PDB entry 2W60 | X-ray diffraction, 1.50 A resolution | chains A and B

# Chain A
Name: Anti-citrullinated collagen type II fab ACC4
Organism: Mus musculus
Notes: antibody fragment or engineered binder
Chain sequence (218 residues; numbered 1 to 218; the number before each row is that of its first residue):
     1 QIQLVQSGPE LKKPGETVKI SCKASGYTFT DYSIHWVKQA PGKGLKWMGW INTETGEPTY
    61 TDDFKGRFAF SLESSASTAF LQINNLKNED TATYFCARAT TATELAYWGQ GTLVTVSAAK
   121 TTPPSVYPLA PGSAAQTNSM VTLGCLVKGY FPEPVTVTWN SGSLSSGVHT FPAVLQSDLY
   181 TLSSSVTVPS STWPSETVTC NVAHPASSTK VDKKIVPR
Disulfide bonds: Cys-22/Cys-96, Cys-145/Cys-200

# Chain B
Name: Anti-citrullinated collagen type II fab ACC4
Organism: Mus musculus
Notes: antibody fragment or engineered binder
Chain sequence (217 residues; each row starts with the number of its first residue):
     1 DVVMTQTPLT LSVTIGQPAS ISCKSSQSLL DSDGKTYLNW LLQRPGQSPK RLIYLVSKLD
    61 SGVPDRFTGS GSGTDFTLKI SRVEAEDLGV YYCWQGTHFP LTFGAGTKLE LKRADAAPTV
   121 SIFPPSSEQL TSGGASVVCF LNNFYPKDIN VKWKIDGSER QNGVLNSWTD QDSKDSTYSM
   181 SSTLTLTKDE YERHNSYTCE ATHKTSTSPI VKSFNRN
Disulfide bonds: Cys-23/Cys-93, Cys-139/Cys-199

# Interface between chain A and chain B
Pairs across the interface (73):
  Gln-39(A) / Gln-43(B)  hydrogen bond
  Gln-39(A) / Tyr-92(B)
  Lys-43(A) / Tyr-92(B)
  Gly-44(A) / Tyr-92(B)
  Leu-45(A) / Leu-41(B)  hydrophobic
  Leu-45(A) / Tyr-92(B)  hydrophobic
  Leu-45(A) / Phe-103(B)
  Trp-47(A) / Phe-99(B)  hydrophobic
  Trp-47(A) / Pro-100(B)  hydrophobic
  Trp-47(A) / Leu-101(B)  hydrophobic
  Trp-47(A) / Phe-103(B)
  Phe-95(A) / Ser-48(B)
  Phe-95(A) / Pro-49(B)
  Ala-102(A) / Tyr-37(B)
  Ala-102(A) / Tyr-54(B)  hydrophobic
  Ala-102(A) / Leu-55(B)  hydrophobic
  Thr-103(A) / Asn-39(B)  hydrogen bond
  Thr-103(A) / Arg-51(B)
  Thr-103(A) / Trp-94(B)
  Glu-104(A) / Trp-94(B)
  Glu-104(A) / Gly-96(B)
  Glu-104(A) / Leu-101(B)
  Leu-105(A) / Trp-94(B)  hydrophobic
  Leu-105(A) / Leu-101(B)  hydrophobic
  Leu-105(A) / Phe-103(B)  hydrophobic
  Ala-106(A) / Arg-51(B)
  Tyr-107(A) / Arg-51(B)
  Trp-108(A) / Leu-41(B)
  Trp-108(A) / Pro-49(B)
  Gly-109(A) / Ser-48(B)
  Gln-110(A) / Ser-48(B)
  Tyr-127(A) / Ser-126(B)
  Tyr-127(A) / Glu-128(B)
  Tyr-127(A) / Gln-129(B)
  Tyr-127(A) / Ser-132(B)
  Pro-128(A) / Ser-126(B)
  Pro-128(A) / Glu-128(B)
  Leu-129(A) / Phe-123(B)
  Leu-129(A) / Val-138(B)  hydrophobic
  Leu-129(A) / Phe-140(B)  hydrophobic
  Ala-130(A) / Phe-123(B)
  Pro-131(A) / Phe-123(B)
  Thr-142(A) / Ser-121(B)
  Thr-142(A) / Phe-123(B)
  Leu-146(A) / Ser-136(B)
  Lys-148(A) / Gln-129(B)
  Lys-148(A) / Ser-136(B)
  Ser-166(A) / Lys-174(B)  hydrogen bond (backbone-side chain)
  His-169(A) / Asn-142(B)
  His-169(A) / Asn-143(B)  hydrogen bond
  His-169(A) / Asp-172(B)  salt bridge
  His-169(A) / Ser-179(B)  hydrogen bond
  Phe-171(A) / Phe-140(B)  hydrophobic
  Phe-171(A) / Asn-142(B)
  Phe-171(A) / Ser-167(B)
  Phe-171(A) / Thr-169(B)
  Phe-171(A) / Ser-179(B)
  Phe-171(A) / Met-180(B)
  Phe-171(A) / Ser-181(B)
  Pro-172(A) / Ser-167(B)  hydrogen bond (backbone-side chain)
  Pro-172(A) / Trp-168(B)
  Val-174(A) / Leu-165(B)  hydrophobic
  Val-174(A) / Asn-166(B)
  Val-174(A) / Ser-167(B)
  Leu-175(A) / Leu-165(B)
  Gln-176(A) / Leu-165(B)
  Thr-181(A) / Leu-165(B)
  Ser-183(A) / Phe-140(B)
  Ser-183(A) / Ser-181(B)  hydrogen bond
  Ser-184(A) / Phe-140(B)
  Ser-185(A) / Phe-140(B)
  Ser-185(A) / Asn-142(B)  hydrogen bond
  Lys-213(A) / Glu-128(B)  salt bridge
Other interface residues (no listed pair), chain A (46 interface residues in all): His-35, Val-37, Lys-46, Trp-50, Thr-61, Thr-100, Thr-101, Leu-143, Gly-144, Gly-167, Thr-170
Other interface residues (no listed pair), chain B (40 interface residues in all): Lys-35, Thr-183, Thr-185

# In short
The interface between chain A and chain B involves 46 residues on one side and 40 on the other; the contacts
include 8 hydrogen bonds and 2 salt bridges. Polar contacts include His-169(A)/Asp-172(B),
Lys-213(A)/Glu-128(B) and Gln-39(A)/Gln-43(B).
Chain A is Anti-citrullinated collagen type II fab ACC4 and chain B is Anti-citrullinated collagen type II fab
ACC4, both from Mus musculus; the structure, Anti citrullinated Collagen type 2 antibody acc4, was determined
by X-ray diffraction.
